4GC5 - chain A; structure by X-ray diffraction, 1.80 A resolution.

[Chain A]
Molecule: Dimethyladenosine transferase 1, mitochondrial
Source organism: Mus musculus
Notes: EC 2.1.1.-
UniProt: Q8JZM0 (TFB1M_MOUSE); numbering as in UniProt (aligned over 1-345)
Sequence (345 residues; row label = number of the first residue in the row):
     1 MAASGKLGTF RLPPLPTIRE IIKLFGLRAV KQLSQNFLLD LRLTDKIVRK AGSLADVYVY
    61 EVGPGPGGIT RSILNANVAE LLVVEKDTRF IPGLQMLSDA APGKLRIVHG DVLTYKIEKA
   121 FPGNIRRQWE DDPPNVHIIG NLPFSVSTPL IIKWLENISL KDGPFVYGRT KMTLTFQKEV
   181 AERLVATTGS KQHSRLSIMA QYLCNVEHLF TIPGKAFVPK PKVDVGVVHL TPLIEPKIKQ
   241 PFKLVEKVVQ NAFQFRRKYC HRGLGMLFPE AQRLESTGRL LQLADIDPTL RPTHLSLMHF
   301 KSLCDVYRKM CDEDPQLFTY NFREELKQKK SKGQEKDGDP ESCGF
Not modelled in the structure: 1-9, 329-345
Modified residues: Mse1 (selenomethionine); Mse96, Mse172, Mse199, Mse266, Mse298, Mse310 (selenomethionine; parent Met)
Swiss-Prot annotation at these positions:
  - binding site (S-adenosyl-L-methionine): Leu38, Gly63, Glu85, Lys86, Asp111, Val112, Asn141

[Summary]
Curated annotation (UniProt) lists 7 S-adenosyl-L-methionine-binding residues.
Chain A is Dimethyladenosine transferase 1, mitochondrial (Mus musculus); the structure, Crystal structure of
murine TFB1M, was determined by X-ray diffraction, deposited together with 4GC9.
